PDB entry 9J1M | electron microscopy, 2.33 A resolution | chains A and J of the 52 polymer chains in the assembly

[Chain A]
Molecule: 23S rRNA
Source organism: Mycobacterium tuberculosis variant bovis BCG str. Pasteur 1173P2
Sequence (3138 nucleotides; row label = number of the first residue in the row):
     1 UUGUAAGUGUCUAAGGGCGCAUGGUGGAUGCCUUGGCAUCGAGAGCCGAU
    51 GAAGGACGUGGGAGGCUGCGAUAUGCCUCGGGGAGCUGUCAACCGAGCGU
   101 GGAUCCGAGGAUUUCCGAAUGGGGAAACCCAGCACGAGUGAUGUCGUGCU
   151 ACCCGCAUCUGAAUAUAUAGGGUGCGGGAGGGAACGCGGGGAAGUGAAAC
   201 AUCUCAGUACCCGUAGGAGGAGAAAACAAUUGUGAUUCCGCAAGUAGUGG
   251 CGAGCGAACGCGGAACAGGCUAAACCGCACGCAUGGGUAACCGGGUAGGG
   301 GUUGUGUGUGCGGGGUUGUGGGAGGAUAUGUCUCAGCGCUACCCGGCUGA
   351 GAGGCAGUCAGAAAGUGUCGUGGUUAGCGGAAGUGGCCUGGGAUGGUCUG
   401 CCGUAGACGGUGAGAGCCCGGUACGCGAAAACCCGGCACCUGCCUAGUAU
   451 CAAUUCCCGAGUAGCAGCGGGCCCGUGGAAUCCGCUGUGAAUCCGCCGGG
   501 ACCACCCGGUAAGCCUAAAUACUCCUCGAUGACCGAUAGCGGAUUAGUAC
   551 CGUGAGGGAAUGGUGAAAAGUACCCCGGGAGGGGAGUGAAAGAGUACCUG
   601 AAACCGUGUGCCUACAAUCCGUCAGAGCCUCCUUUUCCUCUCCGGAGGAG
   651 GGUGGUGAUGGCGUGCCUUUUGAAGAAUGAGCCUGCGAGUCAGGGACAUG
   701 UCGCAAGGUUAACCCGUGUGGGGUAGCCGCAGCGAAAGCGAGUCUGAAUA
   751 GGGCGACCCACACGCGCAUACGCGCGUGUGAAUAGUGGCGUGUUCUGGAC
   801 CCGAAGCGGAGUGAUCUACCCAUGGCCAGGGUGAAGCGCGGGUAAGACCG
   851 CGUGGAGGCCCGAACCCACUUAGGUUGAAGACUGAGGGGAUGAGCUGUGG
   901 GUAGGGGUGAAAGGCCAAUCAAACUCCGUGAUAGCUGGUUCUCCCCGAAA
   951 UGCAUUUAGGUGCAGCGUUGCGUGGUUCACCGCGGAGGUAGAGCUACUGG
  1001 AUGGCCGAUGGGCCCUACUAGGUUACUGACGUCAGCCAAACUCCGAAUGC
  1051 CGUGGUGUAAAGCGUGGCAGUGAGACGGCGGGGGAUAAGCUCCGUACGUC
  1101 GAAAGGGAAACAGCCCAGAUCGCCGGCUAAGGCCCCCAAGCGUGUGCUAA
  1151 GUGGGAAAGGAUGUGCAGUCGCAAAGACAACCAGGAGGUUGGCUUAGAAG
  1201 CAGCCACCCUUGAAAGAGUGCGUAAUAGCUCACUGGUCAAGUGAUUGUGC
  1251 GCCGAUAAUGUAGCGGGGCUCAAGCACACCGCCGAAGCCGCGGCACAUCC
  1301 ACCUUGUGGUGGGUGUGGGUAGGGGAGCGUCCCUCAUUCAGCGAAGCCAC
  1351 CGGGUGACCGGUGGUGGAGGGUGGGGGAGUGAGAAUGCAGGCAUGAGUAG
  1401 CGACAAGGCAAGUGAGAACCUUGCCCGCCGAAAGACCAAGGGUUCCUGGG
  1451 CCAGGCCAGUCCGCCCAGGGUGAGUCGGGACCUAAGGCGAGGCCGACAGG
  1501 CGUAGUCGAUGGACAACGGGUUGAUAUUCCCGUACCCGUGUGUGGGCGCC
  1551 CGUGACGAAUCAGCGGUACUAACCACCCAAAACCGGAUCGAUCACUCCCC
  1601 UUCGGGGGUGUGGAGUUCUGGGGCUGCGUGGGAACUUCGCUGGUAGUAGU
  1651 CAAGCGAAGGGGUGACGCAGGAAGGUAGCCGUACCAGUCAGUGGUAACAC
  1701 UGGGGCAAGCCGGUAGGGAGAGCGAUAGGCAAAUCCGUCGCUCACUAAUC
  1751 CUGAGAGGUGACGCAUAGCCGGUUGAGGCGAAUUCGGUGAUCCUCUGCUG
  1801 CCAAGAAAAGCCUCUAGCGAGCACACACACGGCCCGUACCCCAAACCGAC
  1851 ACAGGUGGUCAGGUAGAGCAUACCAAGGCGUACGAGAUAACUAUGGUUAA
  1901 GGAACUCGGCAAAAUGCCCCCGUAACUUCGGGAGAAGGGGGACCGGAAUA
  1951 UCGUGAACACCCUUGCGGUGGGAGCGGGAUCCGGUCGCAGAAACCAGUGA
  2001 GGAGCGACUGUUUACUAAAAACACAGGUCCGUGCGAAGUCGCAAGACGAU
  2051 GUAUACGGACUGACGCCUGCCCGGUGCUGGAAGGUUAAGAGGACCCGUUA
  2101 ACCCGCAAGGGUGAAGCGGAGAAUUUAAGCCCCAGUAAACGGCGGUGGUA
  2151 ACUAUAACCAUCCUAAGGUAGCGAAAUUCCUUGUCGGGUAAGUUCCGACC
  2201 UGCACGAAUGGCGUAACGACUUCUCAACUGUCUCAACCAUAGACUCGGCG
  2251 AAAUUGCACUACGAGUAAAGAUGCUCGUUACGCGCGGCAGGACGAAAAGA
  2301 CCCCGGGACCUUCACUACAACUUGGUAUUGAUGUUCGGUACGGUUUGUGU
  2351 AGGAUAGGUGGGAGACUGUGAAACCUCGACGCCAGUUGGGGCGGAGUCGU
  2401 UGUUGAAAUACCACUCUGAUCGUAUUGGGCAUCUAACCUCGAACCCUGAA
  2451 UCGGGUUUAGGGACAGUGCCUGGCGGGUAGUUUAACUGGGGCGGUUGCCU
  2501 CCUAAAAUGUAACGGAGGCGCCCAAAGGUUCCCUCAACCUGGACGGCAAU
  2551 CAGGUGGCGAGUGUAAAUGCACAAGGGAGCUUGACUGCGAGACUUACAAG
  2601 UCAAGCAGGGACGAAAGUCGGGAUUAGUGAUCCGGCACCCCCGAGUGGAA
  2651 GGGGUGUCGCUCAACGGAUAAAAGGUACCCCGGGGAUAACAGGCUGAUCU
  2701 UCCCCAAGAGUCCAUAUCGACGGGAUGGUUUGGCACCUCGAUGUCGGCUC
  2751 GUCGCAUCCUGGGGCUGGAGCAGGUCCCAAGGGUUGGGCUGUUCGCCCAU
  2801 UAAAGCGGCACGCGAGCUGGGUUUAGAACGUCGUGAGACAGUUCGGUCUC
  2851 UAUCCGCCGCGCGCGUCAGAAACUUGAGGAAACCUGUCCCUAGUACGAGA
  2901 GGACCGGGACGGACGAACCUCUGGUGCACCAGUUGUCCCGCCAGGGGCAC
  2951 CGCUGGAUAGCCACGUUCGGUCAGGAUAACCGCUGAAAGCAUCUAAGCGG
  3001 GAAACCUUCUCCAAGAUCAGGUUUCUCACCCACUUGGUGGGAUAAGGCCC
  3051 CCCGCAGAACACGGGUUCAAUAGGUCAGACCUGGAAGCUCAGUAAUGGGU
  3101 GUAGGGAACUGGUGCUAACCGGCCGAAAACUUACAACA
Disordered / not traced: 1-4, 634-649, 1013-1022, 1549-1652, 2335-2428, 3133-3138
Modified positions: 5MU (5-methyluridine 5'-monophosphate) at position 2177; OMG (o2'-methylguanosine-5'-monophosphate) at position 2489; OMG (o2'-methylguanosine-5'-monophosphate) at position 2791
Metal / ion sites: Mg2+ site 1: C31, G1370; Mg2+ site 2: C46, G217; Mg2+ site 3: G60, G65, U89; Mg2+ site 4 near U72 (its only coordinating residue here); Mg2+ site 5 near U120 (its only coordinating residue here); Mg2+ site 6: U120, G124; Mg2+ site 7: A162, U166; Mg2+ site 8: G194, U2481; Mg2+ site 9: G194, U195; Mg2+ site 10: A199, C200; Mg2+ site 11 near G220 (its only coordinating residue here); Mg2+ site 12 near C251 (its only coordinating residue here); 177 more Mg2+ sites not listed
Small-molecule neighbours: KU-13, chemically modified azithromycin (A1L32; (2R,3R,4R,5R,8R,10R,11R,12S,13S,14R)-11-[(2S,3R,4S,6R)-4-(dimethylamino)-6-methyl-3-oxidanyl-oxan-2-yl]oxy-2-ethyl-4-[(2R,3R,4R,5S,6R)-6-(hydroxymethyl)-3,4-bis(oxidanyl)-5-[[4-(4-pyridin-4-yl-1,2,3-triazol-1-yl)phenyl]methoxy]oxan-2-yl]oxy-13-[(2R,4R,5S,6S)-4-methoxy-4,6-dimethyl-5-oxidanyl-oxan-2-yl]oxy-3,5,6,8,10,12,14-heptamethyl-3,10-bis(oxidanyl)-1-oxa-6-azacyclopentadecan-15-one): U875, A881, U2016, A2296, A2297, A2300, A2741, G2743, U2822, U2824, G2846, U2847, C2848, U2849

[Chain J]
Name: Large ribosomal subunit protein uL13
Source organism: Mycobacterium tuberculosis variant bovis BCG str. Pasteur 1173P2
UniProt: A0A0T9D5H2 (A0A0T9D5H2_MYCTX); residues -47 to 147 here correspond to UniProt positions 1-195 (UniProt number = residue number + 48)
Amino-acid sequence (195 residues; each row starts with the number of its first residue; numbers below 1 keep their minus sign (Met-47 is residue -47)):
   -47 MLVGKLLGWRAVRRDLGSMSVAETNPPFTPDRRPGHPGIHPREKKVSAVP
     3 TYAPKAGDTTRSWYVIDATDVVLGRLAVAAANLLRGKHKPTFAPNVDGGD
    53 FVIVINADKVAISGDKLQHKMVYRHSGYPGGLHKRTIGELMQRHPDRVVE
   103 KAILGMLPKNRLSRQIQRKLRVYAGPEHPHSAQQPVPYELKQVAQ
Disordered / not traced: -47 to 1

[How chain A and chain J interact]
Pairs across the interface (115):
  A5(A) - Ala134(J)  base contact
  A6(A) - Pro131(J)  sugar contact
  A6(A) - His132(J)  hydrogen bond to the sugar
  A6(A) - Ala134(J)  base contact
  A6(A) - Gln135(J)  base contact
  G7(A) - Trp15(J)  sugar contact
  G7(A) - Phe53(J)  phosphate contact
  G7(A) - Arg123(J)  salt bridge to the phosphate
  G7(A) - His132(J)  salt bridge to the phosphate
  G7(A) - Gln135(J)  hydrogen bond to the sugar
  U8(A) - Phe53(J)  sugar contact
  U8(A) - Arg123(J)  salt bridge to the phosphate
  C615(A) - Arg116(J)  phosphate contact
  A616(A) - Arg113(J)  hydrogen bond to the phosphate
  A616(A) - Arg116(J)  salt bridge to the phosphate
  A617(A) - Arg113(J)  salt bridge to the phosphate
  A617(A) - Arg116(J)  salt bridge to the phosphate
  G625(A) - Ala5(J)  phosphate contact
  G625(A) - Asn47(J)  sugar contact
  A626(A) - Pro6(J)  sugar contact
  A626(A) - Lys7(J)  phosphate contact
  A626(A) - Ala8(J)  hydrogen bond to the sugar
  G627(A) - Lys7(J)  salt bridge to the phosphate
  G627(A) - Ala8(J)  sugar contact
  A658(A) - Asn47(J)  base contact
  U659(A) - Asn47(J)  hydrogen bond to the sugar
  U659(A) - Arg113(J)  salt bridge to the phosphate
  U659(A) - Leu114(J)  hydrogen bond to the phosphate
  G660(A) - Pro46(J)  sugar contact
  G660(A) - Asn47(J)  sugar contact
  G660(A) - Asn112(J)  hydrogen bond to the phosphate
  G660(A) - Arg113(J)  hydrogen bond to the phosphate
  G660(A) - Leu114(J)  hydrogen bond to the phosphate
  G661(A) - Asn112(J)  phosphate contact
  C1124(A) - Pro2(J)  base contact
  C1124(A) - Thr3(J)  hydrogen bond to the base
  C1134(A) - Val30(J)  sugar contact
  C1135(A) - Val30(J)  sugar contact
  C1135(A) - Asn34(J)  sugar contact
  C1135(A) - Arg37(J)  phosphate contact
  C1135(A) - Lys39(J)  phosphate contact
  C1135(A) - Met108(J)  hydrogen bond to the sugar
  C1136(A) - Arg37(J)  salt bridge to the phosphate
  C1136(A) - Lys39(J)  salt bridge to the phosphate
  C1136(A) - Met108(J)  sugar contact
  C1136(A) - Leu109(J)  sugar contact
  C1136(A) - Pro110(J)  sugar contact
  C1136(A) - Lys111(J)  hydrogen bond to the sugar
  A1138(A) - Lys39(J)  salt bridge to the phosphate
  G1140(A) - Gln147(J)  hydrogen bond to the base
  C1141(A) - Arg27(J)  hydrogen bond to the base
  C1141(A) - Lys143(J)  hydrogen bond to the base
  C1141(A) - Gln144(J)  sugar contact
  G1142(A) - Gln144(J)  hydrogen bond to the phosphate
  G1142(A) - Gln147(J)  hydrogen bond to the sugar
  G1151(A) - Lys68(J)  hydrogen bond to the base
  G1260(A) - His77(J)  stacking on the base
  G1260(A) - Pro81(J)  phosphate contact
  G1260(A) - Gly82(J)  hydrogen bond to the phosphate
  G1260(A) - Leu84(J)  sugar contact
  U1261(A) - Tyr75(J)  sugar contact
  U1261(A) - Leu84(J)  sugar contact
  G1266(A) - Gly107(J)  hydrogen bond to the base
  G1267(A) - Val30(J)  base contact
  G1267(A) - Lys103(J)  sugar contact
  G1267(A) - Ala104(J)  hydrogen bond to the sugar
  G1267(A) - Gly107(J)  sugar contact
  G1267(A) - Met108(J)  hydrogen bond to the base
  G1268(A) - Gly26(J)  hydrogen bond to the phosphate
  G1268(A) - Lys72(J)  salt bridge to the phosphate
  G1268(A) - Lys103(J)  phosphate contact
  G1268(A) - Ala104(J)  phosphate contact
  G1268(A) - Met108(J)  sugar contact
  C1269(A) - Val24(J)  phosphate contact
  C1269(A) - Leu25(J)  hydrogen bond to the phosphate
  C1269(A) - Gly26(J)  hydrogen bond to the phosphate
  C1269(A) - Lys68(J)  salt bridge to the phosphate
  U1270(A) - Val24(J)  phosphate contact
  U1270(A) - Asp67(J)  base contact
  U1270(A) - Lys68(J)  salt bridge to the phosphate
  C1271(A) - Asp22(J)  hydrogen bond to the base
  C1271(A) - Val24(J)  base contact
  C1271(A) - Arg27(J)  hydrogen bond to the sugar
  C1271(A) - Ala63(J)  base contact
  A1273(A) - Gly26(J)  hydrogen bond to the base
  A1273(A) - Arg27(J)  base contact
  A1273(A) - Val30(J)  base contact
  G2277(A) - Lys111(J)  salt bridge to the phosphate
  U2279(A) - Arg76(J)  salt bridge to the phosphate
  A2280(A) - Arg116(J)  base contact
  U2752(A) - Pro81(J)  phosphate contact
  C2753(A) - Pro81(J)  phosphate contact
  C2753(A) - Gly82(J)  phosphate contact
  A2877(A) - His96(J)  phosphate contact
  A2877(A) - Arg99(J)  hydrogen bond to the phosphate
  G2878(A) - Arg76(J)  hydrogen bond to the phosphate
  G2878(A) - Arg95(J)  salt bridge to the phosphate
  G2878(A) - His96(J)  salt bridge to the phosphate
  G2878(A) - Arg99(J)  salt bridge to the phosphate
  G2879(A) - Arg76(J)  salt bridge to the phosphate
  G2879(A) - Ser78(J)  hydrogen bond to the phosphate
  G2879(A) - Tyr80(J)  sugar contact
  G2879(A) - His85(J)  phosphate contact
  A2880(A) - Ser78(J)  hydrogen bond to the phosphate
  A2880(A) - Tyr80(J)  sugar contact
  A2880(A) - Gly83(J)  phosphate contact
  A2880(A) - His85(J)  salt bridge to the phosphate
  C3006(A) - Arg87(J)  hydrogen bond to the phosphate
  U3007(A) - Arg87(J)  salt bridge to the phosphate
  U3017(A) - Arg120(J)  phosphate contact
  C3018(A) - Glu102(J)  hydrogen bond to the base
  C3018(A) - Arg120(J)  salt bridge to the phosphate
  U3131(A) - Ala134(J)  base contact
  U3132(A) - Ala134(J)  sugar contact
  U3132(A) - Gln136(J)  hydrogen bond to the sugar
Other interface residues (no listed pair), chain A (53 interface residues in all): A624, C1137, G1281, U2278, C2858, U2977
Other interface residues (no listed pair), chain J (65 interface residues in all): Ala33, Val48, Gln70, Gly79, Gln117, Leu142

[In short]
Chain A and chain J form an interface of 53 and 65 residues respectively, with 35 hydrogen bonds, 23 salt
bridges and 1 aromatic stacking contact. Polar contacts include C1124(A)-Thr3(J), G1140(A)-Gln147(J) and
C1141(A)-Arg27(J). Ligands of chain A: KU-13, chemically modified azithromycin.
Here chain A is 23S rRNA and chain J is Large ribosomal subunit protein uL13, both from Mycobacterium
tuberculosis variant bovis BCG str. Pasteur 1173P2. Entry 9J1M (KU13-bond Mycobacterium tuberculosis 70S
ribosome) was determined by electron microscopy.
